PDB entry 3UOB | X-ray diffraction, 3.01 A resolution | chains C and A of the 4 polymer chains in the assembly

== Chain C ==
Molecule: 23-nt DNA strand
Sequence (23 nucleotides; numbered 1 to 23; the number before each row is that of its first residue):
     1 CAGCTCTGTA CGTGAGCAGT GGA

== Chain A ==
Molecule: G/T mismatch-specific thymine DNA glycosylase
From: Homo sapiens
Notes: EC 3.2.2.29
UniProtKB: Q13569 (TDG_HUMAN); residue numbers follow UniProt; this construct covers 111-308
Sequence (201 residues; numbered 108 to 308; the number before each row is that of its first residue):
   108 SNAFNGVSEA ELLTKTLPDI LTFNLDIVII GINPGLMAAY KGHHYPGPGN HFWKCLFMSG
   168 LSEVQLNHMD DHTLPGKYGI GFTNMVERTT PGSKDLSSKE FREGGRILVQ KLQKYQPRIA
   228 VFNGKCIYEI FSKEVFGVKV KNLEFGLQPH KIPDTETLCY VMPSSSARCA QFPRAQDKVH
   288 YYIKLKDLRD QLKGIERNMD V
Unresolved in the structure: 108-122, 304-308
Construct notes: expression tag (108-110)
UniProt features mapped onto this chain:
  - cross-link: Lys-248 (Glycyl lysine isopeptide (Lys-Gly) (interchain with G-Cter in SUMO2))
  - mutagenesis: Asn-140 (N140A: Loss of DNA glycosylase activity but still able to bind DNA), Ala-145 (A145G: Increased DNA glycosylase activity on G/T mispairs), His-151 (H151A/Q: Increased DNA glycosylase activity on G/T mispairs), Asn-191 (N191A: Reduced DNA glycosylase activity on G/T and G/U mispairs), Thr-197 (T197A: Reduced DNA glycosylase activity on G/T mispairs), Arg-281 (R281A: Restores the DNA-binding ability of the sumoylated form)
From the paper describing this entry:
  - binding site for the 23-nt DNA strand: Ser-271
  - catalytic residues: Asn-140 (proposed by the authors, not directly observed)
  - mutagenesis - N140A: abolished catalytic activity (citing earlier work)

== How chain C and chain A interact ==
Residue-residue contacts - 9 pairs, chain C then chain A:
  DT5(C) / Lys-246(A)  salt bridge to the phosphate
  DC11(C) / Ala-277(A)  base contact
  DG12(C) / Ala-274(A)  hydrogen bond to the base
  DG12(C) / Arg-275(A)  base contact
  DG12(C) / Ala-277(A)  base contact
  DG12(C) / Pro-280(A)  base contact
  DT13(C) / Pro-280(A)  sugar contact
  DT13(C) / Arg-281(A)  phosphate contact
  DG14(C) / Arg-281(A)  phosphate contact
Also at the interface, not in a pair above, chain C (7 interface residues in all): DC4, DA15
Also at the interface, not in a pair above, chain A (9 interface residues in all): Pro-155, Gly-156, Cys-276

== In short ==
The interface between chain C and chain A involves 7 residues on one side and 9 on the other; the contacts
include 1 hydrogen bond and 1 salt bridge. Polar contacts include DG12(C)/Ala-274(A) and DT5(C)/Lys-246(A).
UniProt lists 6 mutagenesis sites on chain A. The paper reports the catalytic residue Asn-140(A); N140A of
chain A abolishes catalytic activity.
Here chain C is a 23-nt DNA strand and chain A is G/T mismatch-specific thymine DNA glycosylase (Homo
sapiens). Entry 3UOB (Crystal structure of Human Thymine DNA Glycosylase Bound to Substrate Analog
2'-deoxy-2'-beta-fluoro-cytidine) was determined by X-ray diffraction together with 3UO7 from the same study.
